PDB entry 3KGK | X-ray diffraction, 1.40 A resolution | chains A and B

Chain A (and B):
Protein: Arsenical resistance operon trans-acting repressor arsD
Organism: Escherichia coli
Notes: chain B of this document is another copy of the same molecule, construct and numbering; everything in this record applies to it too
UniProt: P46003 (ARSD1_ECOLX); residues 1-109 here = UniProt positions 1-109
Chain sequence (110 residues; row label = number of the first residue in the row):
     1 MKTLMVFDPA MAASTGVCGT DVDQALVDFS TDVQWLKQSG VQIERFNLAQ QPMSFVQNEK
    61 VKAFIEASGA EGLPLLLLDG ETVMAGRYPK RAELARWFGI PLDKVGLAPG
Disordered / not traced: 11-23, 106-110 (chain B: 12-22, 110)
Construct notes: engineered mutation Ala-12 (Cys in P46003), Ala-13 (Cys in P46003), Ser-39 (Cys in P46003); expression tag (110)

Interface between chain A and chain B:
Contacting residue pairs (25):
  Ala-63(A) with Glu-81(B)
  Phe-64(A) with Thr-82(B); Val-83(B)
  Ala-67(A) with Leu-78(B); Glu-81(B); Val-83(B)
  Ser-68(A) with Val-83(B), hydrogen bond (side chain-backbone); Arg-96(B), hydrogen bond (backbone-side chain); Trp-97(B), hydrogen bond (backbone-side chain)
  Glu-71(A) with Arg-96(B), salt bridge
  Leu-78(A) with Ala-67(B)
  Glu-81(A) with Ala-67(B)
  Thr-82(A) with Phe-64(B)
  Val-83(A) with Phe-64(B); Ala-67(B); Ser-68(B), hydrogen bond (backbone-side chain)
  Met-84(A) with Ala-85(B)
  Ala-85(A) with Met-84(B); Ala-85(B), hydrogen bond (backbone-backbone)
  Gly-86(A) with Arg-87(B), hydrogen bond (backbone-side chain)
  Arg-87(A) with Gly-86(B), hydrogen bond (side chain-backbone)
  Arg-96(A) with Ser-68(B), hydrogen bond (side chain-backbone); Glu-71(B), salt bridge; Gly-72(B)
  Trp-97(A) with Ser-68(B)
Also at the interface, not in a pair above, chain A (16 interface residues in all): Gly-69
Also at the interface, not in a pair above, chain B (17 interface residues in all): Ala-63, Gly-69

In short:
16 residues of chain A and 17 residues of chain B are in contact; the contacts include 8 hydrogen bonds and 2
salt bridges. Polar pairs include Glu-71(A)/Arg-96(B), Ser-68(A)/Val-83(B) and Ser-68(A)/Arg-96(B).
Both chains are Arsenical resistance operon trans-acting repressor arsD (Escherichia coli). Entry 3KGK
(Crystal structure of ArsD) was determined by X-ray diffraction.
